Entry 9GUJ (X-ray diffraction, 4.30 A resolution (low resolution: residue-level contacts below are approximate; hydrogen-bond / salt-bridge calls are withheld)); this record covers chains B and K of the 11 polymer chains in the assembly.

[Chain B]
Protein: Global nitrogen regulator
From: Synechococcus elongatus PCC 7942
Reference sequence: P29283 (NTCA_SYNE7); numbering as in UniProt (aligned over 1-222)
Amino-acid sequence (222 residues; row label = number of the first residue in the row):
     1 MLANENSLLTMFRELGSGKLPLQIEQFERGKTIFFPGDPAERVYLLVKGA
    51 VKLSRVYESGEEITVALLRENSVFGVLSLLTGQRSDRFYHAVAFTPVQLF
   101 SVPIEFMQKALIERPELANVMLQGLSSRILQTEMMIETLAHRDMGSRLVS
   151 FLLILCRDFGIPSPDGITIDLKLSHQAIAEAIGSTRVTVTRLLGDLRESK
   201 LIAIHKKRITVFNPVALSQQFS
Unresolved in the structure: 1-5, 18-19
Ligand contacts: 2-oxoglutaric acid (AKG): Phe-34, Leu-53, Val-73, Phe-74, Gly-75, Val-76, Leu-77, Phe-88, Tyr-89, Arg-128
Swiss-Prot annotation at these positions:
  - DNA-binding region: His-175 to Gly-194 (H-T-H motif)
  - binding site (a nucleoside 3',5'-cyclic phosphate): Asn-6 to Arg-128
Reported in the primary citation:
  - mutagenesis - V187E: abolished binding to target DNA

[Chain K]
Protein: PipX
From: Synechococcus elongatus PCC 7942
Reference sequence: Q7X386 (Q7X386_SYNE7); residues 1-89 here = UniProt positions 1-89
Amino-acid sequence (89 residues; each row starts with the number of its first residue):
     1 MASENYLNHPTFGLLYQICSFGDSKELFATLYAQRLFFLVAFDARGTRFE
    51 PIGRNEARMLVDNRLRQLRRDASLQEYNQLQQVFKQTFL
Unresolved in the structure: 1-3, 23, 89

[How chain B and chain K interact]
Pairs across the interface (25):
  Arg-69(B) / His-9(K)
  Arg-69(B) / Pro-10(K)
  Arg-69(B) / Thr-11(K)
  Arg-69(B) / Gly-13(K)
  Met-134(B) / Tyr-32(K)
  Met-134(B) / Arg-35(K)
  Glu-137(B) / Tyr-32(K)
  Glu-137(B) / Arg-35(K)
  Thr-138(B) / Tyr-32(K)
  Ser-150(B) / Tyr-32(K)
  Leu-153(B) / Leu-31(K)
  Ile-154(B) / Tyr-32(K)
  Cys-156(B) / Leu-14(K)
  Cys-156(B) / Leu-31(K)
  Arg-157(B) / Gly-13(K)
  Arg-157(B) / Leu-14(K)
  Arg-157(B) / Leu-31(K)
  Gly-160(B) / Leu-14(K)
  Ile-167(B) / Tyr-6(K)
  Asn-213(B) / Glu-4(K)
  Pro-214(B) / Tyr-6(K)
  Val-215(B) / Tyr-6(K)
  Val-215(B) / Tyr-16(K)
  Val-215(B) / Gln-86(K)
  Gln-219(B) / Gln-86(K)
Interface residues without a listed pair, chain B (20 interface residues in all): Asn-6, Glu-70, Asn-71, Ala-216, Ser-218
Interface residues without a listed pair, chain K (16 interface residues in all): Phe-12, Gln-34, Lys-85, Thr-87

[Overview]
The interface between chain B and chain K involves 20 residues on one side and 16 on the other. Bound to chain
B: 2-oxoglutaric acid. Curated annotation (UniProt) lists nucleoside 3',5'-cyclic phosphate-binding residues
Asn-6(B) and Arg-128(B) on chain B. The paper reports that V187E of chain B abolishes binding to target DNA.
Here chain B is Global nitrogen regulator and chain K is PipX, both from Synechococcus elongatus PCC 7942.
Entry 9GUJ (Crystal structure of transcription factor NtcA from Synechococcus elongatus in complex with its
transcriptional co- activator ...) was determined by X-ray diffraction, deposited together with 9GQU, 9GUG,
9GUH, 9GUI and 9GUK.
